7BL7 - chains D and C of the 6 polymer chains in the assembly; structure by X-ray diffraction, 3.33 A resolution.

[Chain D (and C)]
Name: Uridylate kinase
Source organism: Mycobacterium tuberculosis H37Rv
Notes: EC 2.7.4.22; chain C of this document is another copy of the same molecule, construct and numbering; everything in this record applies to it too
UniProt: P9WHK5 (PYRH_MYCTU); residue numbers follow UniProt; this construct covers 1-261
Sequence (281 residues; numbered -19 to 261; the number before each row is that of its first residue; numbers below 1 keep their minus sign (Met-19 is residue -19)):
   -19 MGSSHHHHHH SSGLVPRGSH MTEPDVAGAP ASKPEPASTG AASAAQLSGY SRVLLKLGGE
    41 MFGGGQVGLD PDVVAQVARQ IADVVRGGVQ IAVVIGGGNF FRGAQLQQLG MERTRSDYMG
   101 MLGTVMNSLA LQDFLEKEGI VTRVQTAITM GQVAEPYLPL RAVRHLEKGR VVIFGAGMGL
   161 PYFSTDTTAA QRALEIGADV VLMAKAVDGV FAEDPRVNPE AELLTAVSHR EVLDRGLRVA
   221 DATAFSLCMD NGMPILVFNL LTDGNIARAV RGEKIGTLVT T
Unresolved in the structure: -19 to 27, 195-200 (chain C: -19 to 27, 197-200)
Sequence notes: initiating methionine (-19); expression tag (-18 to 0)
Swiss-Prot annotation at these positions:
  - binding site (ATP): Lys36 to Gly39, Gly78, Arg82, Phe191, Asp194
  - binding site (UMP): Gly77, Asp97, Met158 to Thr165
  - modified residue: Thr2 (N-acetylthreonine)
Ligand contacts:
  - UDP (uridine-5'-diphosphate): Lys36, Gly38, Gly39, Gly76, Gly77, Gly78, Phe81, Arg82, Gly83, Ser96, Asp97, Gly100, Met101, Thr104, Gly157, Met158, Gly159, Leu160, Pro161, Tyr162, Phe163, Ser164, Thr165, Thr168
  - UTP (uridine 5'-triphosphate), molecule 1: Arg123, Val124, Gly131, Gln132, Val133, Ala134, Glu135, Pro136, Arg141, His145, Lys148, Arg150
  - UTP, molecule 2: Leu138, Leu140, Arg141, Arg144, Lys148

[How chain D and chain C interact]
Residue-residue contacts - 60 pairs, chain D then chain C:
  Val47(D) - Val47(C)  hydrophobic
  Leu49(D) - Phe81(C)  hydrophobic
  Phe80(D) - Phe80(C)  hydrophobic
  Phe80(D) - Phe81(C)  hydrophobic
  Phe80(D) - Met106(C)  hydrophobic
  Phe81(D) - Leu49(C)  hydrophobic
  Phe81(D) - Phe80(C)  hydrophobic
  Phe81(D) - Met106(C)  hydrophobic
  Gly90(D) - Lys117(C)  hydrogen bond (backbone-side chain)
  Met91(D) - Ala110(C)  hydrophobic
  Met91(D) - Asp113(C)
  Met91(D) - Phe114(C)  hydrophobic
  Glu92(D) - Asp113(C)  hydrogen bond (backbone-side chain)
  Glu92(D) - Glu116(C)
  Glu92(D) - Lys117(C)
  Arg95(D) - Leu109(C)
  Arg95(D) - Gln112(C)
  Arg95(D) - Asp113(C)  salt bridge
  Arg95(D) - Glu116(C)  salt bridge
  Tyr98(D) - Leu109(C)  hydrophobic
  Tyr98(D) - Gln132(C)  hydrogen bond
  Met99(D) - Met106(C)
  Met99(D) - Leu109(C)  hydrophobic
  Met99(D) - Ala110(C)  hydrophobic
  Leu102(D) - Val105(C)  hydrophobic
  Leu102(D) - Met106(C)  hydrophobic
  Leu102(D) - Met130(C)  hydrophobic
  Gly103(D) - Met106(C)
  Val105(D) - Leu102(C)  hydrophobic
  Met106(D) - Phe80(C)  hydrophobic
  Met106(D) - Phe81(C)  hydrophobic
  Met106(D) - Met99(C)
  Met106(D) - Leu102(C)  hydrophobic
  Met106(D) - Gly103(C)
  Met106(D) - Met106(C)  hydrophobic
  Leu109(D) - Arg95(C)
  Leu109(D) - Tyr98(C)  hydrophobic
  Leu109(D) - Met99(C)  hydrophobic
  Leu109(D) - Leu102(C)  hydrophobic
  Ala110(D) - Met91(C)
  Ala110(D) - Met99(C)  hydrophobic
  Gln112(D) - Arg95(C)
  Asp113(D) - Met91(C)
  Asp113(D) - Glu92(C)  hydrogen bond (side chain-backbone)
  Asp113(D) - Arg95(C)  salt bridge
  Phe114(D) - Met91(C)  hydrophobic
  Glu116(D) - Arg95(C)  salt bridge
  Lys117(D) - Gly90(C)  hydrogen bond (side chain-backbone)
  Lys117(D) - Glu92(C)  salt bridge
  Ile128(D) - Gln132(C)
  Ile128(D) - Val133(C)  hydrophobic
  Thr129(D) - Thr129(C)
  Met130(D) - Leu102(C)  hydrophobic
  Met130(D) - Thr129(C)
  Met130(D) - Met130(C)  hydrophobic
  Gln132(D) - Tyr98(C)  hydrogen bond
  Gln132(D) - Gly159(C)  hydrogen bond (side chain-backbone)
  Val133(D) - Tyr98(C)  hydrophobic
  Val133(D) - Ile128(C)  hydrophobic
  Gly159(D) - Gln132(C)  hydrogen bond (backbone-side chain)
Also at the interface, not in a pair above, chain D (31 interface residues in all): Gly48, Pro51, Leu86, Ala127
Also at the interface, not in a pair above, chain C (28 interface residues in all): Leu89

[Overview]
31 residues of chain D and 28 residues of chain C are in contact, with 8 hydrogen bonds and 5 salt bridges.
Polar contacts include Arg95(D)-Asp113(C), Arg95(D)-Glu116(C) and Lys117(D)-Glu92(C). Ligands of chain D: UTP
and UDP.
Chain D and chain C are both Uridylate kinase (Mycobacterium tuberculosis H37Rv); the structure, Crystal
structure of UMPK from M. tuberculosis in complex with UDP and UTP (P21212 form), was determined by X-ray
diffraction together with 7BIX and 7BES from the same study.
